6CIK - chains C and M of the 10 polymer chains in the assembly; structure by X-ray diffraction, 3.15 A resolution.

Chain C:
Molecule: V(D)J recombination-activating protein 1
Source organism: Mus musculus
Notes: EC 3.1.-.-, 2.3.2.27
UniProtKB: P15919 (RAG1_MOUSE); numbering as in UniProt (aligned over 384-1008)
Chain sequence (625 residues; numbered 384 to 1008; the number before each row is that of its first residue):
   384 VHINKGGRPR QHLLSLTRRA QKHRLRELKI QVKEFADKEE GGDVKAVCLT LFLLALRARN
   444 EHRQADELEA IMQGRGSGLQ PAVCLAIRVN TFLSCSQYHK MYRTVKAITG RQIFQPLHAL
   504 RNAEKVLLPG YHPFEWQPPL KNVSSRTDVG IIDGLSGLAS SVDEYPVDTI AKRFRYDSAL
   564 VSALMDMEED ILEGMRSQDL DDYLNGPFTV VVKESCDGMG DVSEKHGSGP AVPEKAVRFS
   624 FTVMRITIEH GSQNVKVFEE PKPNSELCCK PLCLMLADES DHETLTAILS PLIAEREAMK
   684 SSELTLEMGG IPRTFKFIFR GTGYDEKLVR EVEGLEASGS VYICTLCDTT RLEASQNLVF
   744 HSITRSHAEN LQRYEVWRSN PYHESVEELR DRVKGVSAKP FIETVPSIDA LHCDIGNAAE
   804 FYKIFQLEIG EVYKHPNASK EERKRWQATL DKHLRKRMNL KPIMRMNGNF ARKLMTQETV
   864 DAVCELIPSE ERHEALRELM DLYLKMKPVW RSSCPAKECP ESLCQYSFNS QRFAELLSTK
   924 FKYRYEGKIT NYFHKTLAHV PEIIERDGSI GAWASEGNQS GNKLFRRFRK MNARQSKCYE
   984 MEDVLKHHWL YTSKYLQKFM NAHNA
Not modelled in the structure: 384-395, 609-614, 957-960, 1008
Differences from the reference sequence: engineered mutation Gln962 (Glu in P15919)
Ion coordination: Mn2+: Asp600, Asp708; Zn2+: Cys727, Cys730, His937, His942
From the paper describing this entry:
  - binding site for Intact 12RSS substrate forward strand: Arg848 to Arg855
  - binding site for the 15-nt DNA strand: Ala720 to Ile726, Arg848
  - catalytic residues: Asp600, Asp708 (citing earlier work)

Chain M:
Molecule: Nicked 23RSS intermediate forward strand
Sequence (40 nucleotides; each row starts with the number of its first residue):
    17 CACAGTGATG CAAATCAAGT GTGAAGCCAG ACAAAAACCC
Not modelled in the structure: 56

Interface between chain C and chain M:
Pairs across the interface (13; chain C residue first):
  Arg440(C) with DC43(M), sugar contact
  Ala441(C) with DC43(M), phosphate contact; DC44(M), phosphate contact
  Asn443(C) with DG42(M), hydrogen bond to the base; DC43(M), sugar contact
  His445(C) with DG42(M), hydrogen bond to the phosphate; DC43(M), sugar contact
  Ile846(C) with DC17(M), phosphate contact
  Asn850(C) with DC17(M), phosphate contact; DA18(M), hydrogen bond to the phosphate
  Asn852(C) with DA18(M), hydrogen bond to the phosphate
  Lys966(C) with DA20(M), hydrogen bond to the sugar
  Arg970(C) with DG21(M), salt bridge to the phosphate
Other interface residues (no listed pair), chain C (10 interface residues in all): Leu437
Other interface residues (no listed pair), chain M (8 interface residues in all): DT22

In short:
10 residues of chain C face 8 of chain M across their interface; the contacts include 5 hydrogen bonds and 1
salt bridge. Polar pairs include Asn443(C)-DG42(M), Lys966(C)-DA20(M) and His445(C)-DG42(M). The paper reports
catalytic residues Asp600(C) and Asp708(C); a binding site for the 15-nt DNA strand at Ala720(C) and
Arg848(C).
Chain C is V(D)J recombination-activating protein 1 (Mus musculus) and chain M is Nicked 23RSS intermediate
forward strand; the structure, Pre-Reaction Complex, RAG1(E962Q)/2-intact/nicked 12/23RSS complex in Mn2+, was
determined by X-ray diffraction together with 5ZDZ, 5ZE0, 5ZE1, 5ZE2, 6CG0, 6CIJ, 6CIL and 6CIM from the same
study.
